Entry 5LMS (electron microscopy, 5.10 A resolution (low resolution: residue-level contacts below are approximate; hydrogen-bond / salt-bridge calls are withheld)); this record covers chains A and Q of the 25 polymer chains in the assembly.

== Chain A ==
Molecule: 16S rRNA
From: Thermus thermophilus HB8
Sequence (1522 nucleotides; each row starts with the number of its first residue; note: 44 numbers in that range are skipped by the numbering (no residue carries them; nothing is unmodelled there); a row labelled like 189A-189L holds insertion residues (189A, then the next letters in order); numbering starts at 0):
     0 UUUGUUGGAG AGUUUGAUCC UGGCUCAGGG UGAACGCUGG CGGCGUGCCU AAGACAUGCA
    60 AGUCGUGCGG GCCG
    76 CGGGGUUUU
    88 ACUCCG
    96 UGGUCAGCGG CGGACGGGUG AGUAACGCGU GGGU
  129A G
   130 ACCUACCCGG AAGAGGGGGA CAACCCGGGG AAACUCGGGC UAAUCCCCCA UGUGGACCCG
189A-189L CCCCUUGGGGUG
   190 UGUCCAAAGG GCUUU
   216 GCCCGCUUCC GGAUGGGCCC GCGUCCCAUC AGCUAGUUGG UGGGGUAAUG GCCCACCAAG
   276 GCGACGACGG GUAGCCGGUC UGAGAGGAUG GCCGGCCACA GGGGCACUGA GACACGGGCC
   336 CCACUCCUAC GGGAGGCAGC AGUUAGGAAU CUUCCGCAAU GGGCGCAAGC CUGACGGAGC
   396 GACGCCGCUU GGAGGAAGAA GCCCUUCGGG GUGUAAACUC CUGA
   441 ACCCGGGACG AAACCCCC
   460 GA
   470 CGAGGGGA
   479 CUGACGGUAC CGGGGUAA
   498 UAGCGCCGGC CAACUCCGUG CCAGCAGCCG CGGUAAUACG GAGGGCGCGA GCGUUACCCG
   558 GAUUCACUGG GCGUAAAGGG CGUGUAGGCG GCCUGGGGCG UCCCAUGUGA AAGACCACGG
   618 CUCAACCGUG GGGGAGCGUG GGAUACGCUC AGGCUAGACG GUGGGAGAGG GUGGUGGAAU
   678 UCCCGGAGUA GCGGUGAAAU GCGCAGAUAC CGGGAGGAAC GCCGAUGGCG AAGGCAGCCA
   738 CCUGGUCCAC CCGUGACGCU GAGGCGCGAA AGCGUGGGGA GCAAACCGGA UUAGAUACCC
   798 GGGUAGUCCA CGCCCUAAAC GAUGCGCGCU AGGUCUCUGG GUCU
   848 CCUGGGGGCC GAAGCUAACG CGUUAAGCGC GCCGCCUGGG GAGUACGGCC GCAAGGCUGA
   908 AACUCAAAGG AAUUGACGGG GGCCCGCACA AGCGGUGGAG CAUGUGGUUU AAUUCGAAGC
   968 AACGCGAAGA ACCUUACCAG GCCUUGACAU GCUA
 1001A G
  1002 GGAACCCGGG UGAAAGCCUG GGGUGCCCC
1030A-1030D GCGA
  1031 GGGGAGCCCU AGCACAGGUG CUGCAUGGCC GUCGUCAGCU CGUGCCGUGA GGUGUUGGGU
  1091 UAAGUCCCGC AACGAGCGCA ACCCCCGCCG UUAGUUGCCA GCGGUUCGGC CGGGCACUCU
  1151 AACGGGACUG CCCGCG
  1168 AAAGCGGGAG GAAGGAGGGG ACGACGUCUG GUCAGCAUGG CCCUUACGGC CUGGGCGACA
  1228 CACGUGCUAC AAUGCCCACU ACAAAGCGAU GCCACCCGGC AACGGGGAGC UAAUCGCAAA
  1288 AAGGUGGGCC CAGUUCGGAU UGGGGUCUGC AACCCGACCC CAUGAAGCCG GAAUCGCUAG
  1348 UAAUCGCGGA UCAGCC
 1363A A
  1364 UGCCGCGGUG AAUACGUUCC CGGGCCUUGU ACACACCGCC CGUCACGCCA UGGGAGCGGG
  1424 CUCUACCCGA AGUCGCCGG
1442A-1442B GA
  1443 GCCUA
  1452 C
  1456 GGGCAGGCGC CGAGGGUAGG GCCCGUGACU GGGGCGAAGU CGUAACAAGG UAGCUGUACC
  1516 GGAAGGUGCG GCUGGAUCAC CUCCUUUCU
Not modelled in the structure: 0-4, 1533, 1543-1544

== Chain Q ==
Molecule: 30S ribosomal protein S17
From: Thermus thermophilus (strain HB8 / ATCC 27634 / DSM 579)
UniProtKB: Q5SHP7 (RS17_THET8); residue numbers follow UniProt; this construct covers 1-105
Chain sequence (105 residues; row label = number of the first residue in the row):
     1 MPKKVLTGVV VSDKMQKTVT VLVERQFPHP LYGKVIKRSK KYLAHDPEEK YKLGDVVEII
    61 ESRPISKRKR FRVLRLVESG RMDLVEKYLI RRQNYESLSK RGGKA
Not modelled in the structure: 1, 101-105

== How chain A and chain Q interact ==
Contacting residue pairs (83; chain A residue first):
  G127(A) with Pro-2(Q)
  G128(A) with Pro-2(Q); Lys-3(Q); Glu-61(Q)
  U129(A) with Lys-3(Q)
  A130(A) with Arg-63(Q); Pro-64(Q)
  U189F(A) with Ser-62(Q); Arg-63(Q); Arg-72(Q)
  G189G(A) with Arg-63(Q)
  C234(A) with Arg-70(Q)
  C235(A) with Glu-61(Q); Arg-70(Q)
  G236(A) with Tyr-42(Q)
  C237(A) with Arg-25(Q); Lys-40(Q); Tyr-42(Q)
  G238(A) with Arg-25(Q)
  A246(A) with Ser-99(Q)
  G247(A) with Ser-99(Q); Lys-100(Q)
  U253(A) with Met-15(Q); Lys-67(Q)
  G254(A) with Met-15(Q); Gln-16(Q); Thr-18(Q); Leu-43(Q); Ser-66(Q); Lys-67(Q); Arg-68(Q); Lys-69(Q)
  G255(A) with Gln-16(Q); Lys-17(Q); Ile-65(Q); Ser-66(Q); Lys-69(Q)
  U256(A) with Lys-17(Q)
  U264(A) with Arg-63(Q); Pro-64(Q)
  G265(A) with Pro-64(Q); Ile-65(Q); Ser-66(Q); Lys-67(Q)
  G266(A) with Lys-67(Q)
  C267(A) with Lys-67(Q)
  A273(A) with Gln-16(Q)
  G275(A) with Lys-14(Q); Met-15(Q)
  G276(A) with Ser-12(Q); Met-15(Q); Arg-68(Q)
  C277(A) with Lys-41(Q); Arg-68(Q); Arg-92(Q)
  G278(A) with Lys-41(Q); Arg-92(Q); Tyr-95(Q)
  A279(A) with Tyr-95(Q); Leu-98(Q)
  C280(A) with Lys-37(Q); Arg-38(Q); Ser-39(Q); Arg-91(Q)
  A300(A) with Leu-31(Q)
  C564(A) with Leu-31(Q); Tyr-32(Q)
  U582(A) with Ile-90(Q); Asn-94(Q)
  G584(A) with Arg-91(Q)
  G585(A) with Lys-34(Q); Lys-37(Q)
  C586(A) with Lys-34(Q)
  G597(A) with Val-35(Q)
  U598(A) with Pro-28(Q)
  U636(A) with Pro-2(Q)
  U646(A) with Arg-81(Q)
  C647(A) with Arg-81(Q)
  G760(A) with Asn-94(Q); Ser-97(Q); Leu-98(Q)
  C879(A) with Lys-34(Q)
  C896(A) with Lys-100(Q)
Other interface residues (no listed pair), chain A (47 interface residues in all): U252, A583, G635, C645, G761
Other interface residues (no listed pair), chain Q (48 interface residues in all): Lys-4, Thr-20, Gln-26, Phe-27, Phe-71, Lys-87

== In short ==
The interface between chain A and chain Q involves 47 residues on one side and 48 on the other.
Here chain A is 16S rRNA (Thermus thermophilus HB8) and chain Q is 30S ribosomal protein S17 (Thermus
thermophilus (strain HB8 / ATCC 27634 / DSM 579)). Entry 5LMS (Structure of bacterial 30S-IF1-IF3-mRNA-tRNA
translation pre-initiation complex(state-2C)) was determined by electron microscopy (same publication as 5LMN,
5LMO, 5LMP, 5LMQ, 5LMR, 5LMT, 5LMU and 5LMV).
